PDB entry 5D3I | X-ray diffraction, 3.20 A resolution | chains A and B

# Chain A
Name: Toll-like receptor 2
Source organism: Mus musculus
Reference sequence: Q9QUN7 (TLR2_MOUSE); residues 25-589 here = UniProt positions 25-589
Amino-acid sequence (568 residues; numbered 23 to 590; the number before each row is that of its first residue):
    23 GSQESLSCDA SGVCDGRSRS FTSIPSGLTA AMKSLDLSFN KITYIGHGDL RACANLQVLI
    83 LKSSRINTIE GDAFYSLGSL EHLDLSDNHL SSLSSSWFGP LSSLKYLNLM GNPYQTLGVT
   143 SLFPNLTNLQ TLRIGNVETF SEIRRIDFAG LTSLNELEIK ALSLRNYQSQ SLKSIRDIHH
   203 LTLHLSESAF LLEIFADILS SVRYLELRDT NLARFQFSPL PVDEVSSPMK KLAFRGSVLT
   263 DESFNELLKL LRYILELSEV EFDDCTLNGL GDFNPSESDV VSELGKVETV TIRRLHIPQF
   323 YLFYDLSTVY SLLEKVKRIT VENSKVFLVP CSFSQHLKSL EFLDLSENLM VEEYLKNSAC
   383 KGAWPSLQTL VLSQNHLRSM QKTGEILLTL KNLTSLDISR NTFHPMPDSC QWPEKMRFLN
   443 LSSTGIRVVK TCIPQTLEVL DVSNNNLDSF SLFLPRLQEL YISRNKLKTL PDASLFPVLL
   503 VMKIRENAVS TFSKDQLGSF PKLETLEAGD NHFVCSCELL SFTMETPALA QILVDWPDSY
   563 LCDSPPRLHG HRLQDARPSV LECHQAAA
Disordered / not traced: 23-26, 576-590
Sequence notes: expression tag (23-24, 590)
Cystine bridges: C30-C36, C353-C382, C432-C454, C537-C564
Glycans and other covalent adducts: N-acetylglucosamine (NAG) linked to N414, N442
UniProt features mapped onto this chain:
  - site: F349 (Interaction with bacterial lipopeptide)
  - glycosylation (N-linked (GlcNAc...) asparagine): N147, N414, N442
From the paper describing this entry:
  - post-translational modification sites: N414, N442

# Chain B
Name: Staphylococcal Superantigen-Like protein 3
Source organism: Staphylococcus aureus (strain NCTC 8325)
Reference sequence: Q2G0X7 (Q2G0X7_STAA8); residues 134-326 here correspond to UniProt positions 164-356 (UniProt number = residue number + 30)
Amino-acid sequence (195 residues; each row starts with the number of its first residue):
   132 GSMTPKYEDL RAYYTKPSFE FEKQFGFMLK PWTTVRFMNV IPNRFIYKIA LVGKDEKKYK
   192 DGPYDNIDVF IVLEDNKYQL KKYSVGGITK TNSKKVNHKV ELSITKKDNQ GMISRDVSEY
   252 MITKEEISLK ELDFKLRKQL IEKHNLYGNM GSGTIVIKMK NGGKYTFELH KKLQEHRMAD
   312 VIDGTNIDNI EVNIK
Disordered / not traced: 132-136
Sequence notes: expression tag (132-133)
From the paper describing this entry:
  - mutagenesis - F156A/F158A (100-fold), F156A/F158A/P194A, F156A, I172A/N174A/R175A/F176A (10-fold): decreased signaling with Toll-like receptor 2 (chain A)
  - mutagenesis - F156A/F158A/I172A/N174A/R175A/F176A/P194A: abolished signaling with Toll-like receptor 2 (chain A)
  - mutagenesis - F158A, W163A/L211A, W163A, N174A, N174A/R175A, R175A, P194A: unchanged signaling with Toll-like receptor 2 (chain A)

# Chain A / chain B interface
Pairs across the interface (31; chain A residue first):
  D294(A) - K212(B)  salt bridge
  Y323(A) - K161(B)
  Y323(A) - W163(B)
  Y323(A) - K179(B)
  L324(A) - Y209(B)
  L324(A) - Q210(B)
  L324(A) - L211(B)  hydrophobic
  Y326(A) - R175(B)
  Y326(A) - F176(B)
  Y326(A) - I177(B)  hydrogen bond (backbone-backbone)
  Y326(A) - K212(B)
  Y326(A) - K213(B)
  D327(A) - R175(B)  salt bridge
  D327(A) - F176(B)
  L328(A) - I172(B)  hydrophobic
  L328(A) - R175(B)  hydrogen bond (backbone-backbone)
  S329(A) - R175(B)  hydrogen bond
  Y332(A) - N174(B)  hydrogen bond (side chain-backbone)
  F349(A) - L160(B)  hydrophobic
  L350(A) - F158(B)  hydrophobic
  P352(A) - I172(B)  hydrophobic
  S354(A) - I172(B)  hydrogen bond (side chain-backbone)
  S354(A) - P173(B)
  S354(A) - N174(B)  hydrogen bond (side chain-backbone)
  H358(A) - N174(B)
  E375(A) - F156(B)
  E375(A) - G193(B)
  E375(A) - P194(B)
  Y376(A) - F156(B)  hydrophobic
  Y376(A) - P194(B)
  N379(A) - F156(B)
Other interface residues (no listed pair), chain A (17 interface residues in all): F325
Other interface residues (no listed pair), chain B (20 interface residues in all): D192
Interface features reported in the paper:
  - pairs named by the authors: Y323(A)-W163(B) (pi stacking), L324(A)-L211(B), Y326(A)-K213(B), D327(A)-R175(B) (salt bridge), S329(A)-R175(B) (hydrogen bond), H358(A)-N174(B)
  - interface residues, chain A: F349(A), L350(A), Y376(A), N379(A)
  - interface residues, chain B: F156(B), F158(B), L160(B), P194(B)

# Summary
Chain A and chain B form an interface of 17 and 20 residues respectively, with 6 hydrogen bonds and 2 salt
bridges. Polar pairs include D294(A)-K212(B), D327(A)-R175(B) and S329(A)-R175(B). The authors report pi
stacking between Y323(A) and W163(B); contacts between L324(A) and L211(B), Y326(A) and K213(B) and H358(A)
and N174(B); a salt bridge between D327(A) and R175(B). From the paper: F156A/F158A, F156A/F158A/P194A and
F156A of chain B, among others, reduce signaling with Toll-like receptor 2 (chain A); interface residues
F349(A), L350(A) and F156(B) among others; 12 substitutions were tested in all.
Here chain A is Toll-like receptor 2 (Mus musculus) and chain B is Staphylococcal Superantigen-Like protein 3
(Staphylococcus aureus (strain NCTC 8325)). Entry 5D3I (Crystal structure of the SSL3-TLR2 complex) was
determined by X-ray diffraction (same publication as 5D3D).
